PDB entry 4IZ7 | X-ray diffraction, 1.80 A resolution | chain C

Chain C:
Protein: Mitogen-activated protein kinase 1
Organism: Homo sapiens
Notes: EC 2.7.11.24
UniProtKB: P28482 (MK01_HUMAN); numbering as in UniProt (aligned over 8-360)
Chain sequence (356 residues; each row starts with the number of its first residue):
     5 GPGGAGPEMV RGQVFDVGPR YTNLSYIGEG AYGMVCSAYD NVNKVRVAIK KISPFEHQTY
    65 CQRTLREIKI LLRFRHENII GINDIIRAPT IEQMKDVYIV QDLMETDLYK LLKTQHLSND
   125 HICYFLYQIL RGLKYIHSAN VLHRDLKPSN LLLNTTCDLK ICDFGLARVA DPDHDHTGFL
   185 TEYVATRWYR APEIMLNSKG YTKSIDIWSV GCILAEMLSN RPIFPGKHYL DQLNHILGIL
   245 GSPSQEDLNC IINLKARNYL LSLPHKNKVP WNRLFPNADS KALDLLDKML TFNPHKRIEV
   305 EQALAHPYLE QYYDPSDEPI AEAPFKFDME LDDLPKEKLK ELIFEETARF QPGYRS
Not modelled in the structure: 5-10, 177-185, 360
Construct notes: expression tag (5-7)
Curated features (UniProtKB/Swiss-Prot):
  - DNA-binding region: K259 to R277
  - motif: T185 to Y187 (TXY), D318 to E322 (Cytoplasmic retention motif), A327 to M333 (Nuclear translocation motif)
  - active site: D149 (Proton acceptor)
  - binding site (ATP): I31 to V39, K54
  - modified residue: S29 (Phosphoserine), T185 (Phosphothreonine), Y187 (Phosphotyrosine), T190 (Phosphothreonine), S246 (Phosphoserine), S248 (Phosphoserine), S284 (Phosphoserine)
  - natural variant: I74 (I74N: In NS13), H80 (H80Y: In NS13), A174 (A174V: In NS13), D318 (D318G: In NS13; D318N: In NS13), E322 (E322Q: In NS13), P323 (P323R: In NS13)
  - mutagenesis: K54 (K54R: Does not inhibit interaction with MAP2K1), P176 to D179 (Inhibits homodimerization and interaction with TPR), T185 (T185A: Inhibits interaction with TPR; when associated with A-187), Y187 (Y187A: Inhibits interaction with TPR; when associated with A-185), L234 (L234A: Inhibits interaction with TPR), D318 (D318A: Loss of dephosphorylation by PTPRJ; D318N: Inhibits interaction with MAP2K1 but not with TPR; when associated with N-321), D321 (D321N: Inhibits interaction with MAP2K1 but not with TPR; when associated with N-318)

Overview:
Curated annotation (UniProt) lists active-site residue D149, 10 ATP-binding residues and 10 mutagenesis sites.
Chain C is Mitogen-activated protein kinase 1 (Homo sapiens); the structure, Structure of Non-Phosphorylated
ERK2 bound to the PEA-15 Death Effector Domain, was determined by X-ray diffraction together with 4IZ5 and
4IZA from the same study.
